Entry 8EAS (electron microscopy, 2.60 A resolution); this record covers chains c and g of the 18 polymer chains in the assembly.

[Chain c]
Name: V-type proton ATPase subunit c''
Organism: Saccharomyces cerevisiae
UniProtKB: P23968 (VATO_YEAST); numbering as in UniProt (aligned over 1-213)
Sequence (213 residues; numbered 1 to 213; the number before each row is that of its first residue):
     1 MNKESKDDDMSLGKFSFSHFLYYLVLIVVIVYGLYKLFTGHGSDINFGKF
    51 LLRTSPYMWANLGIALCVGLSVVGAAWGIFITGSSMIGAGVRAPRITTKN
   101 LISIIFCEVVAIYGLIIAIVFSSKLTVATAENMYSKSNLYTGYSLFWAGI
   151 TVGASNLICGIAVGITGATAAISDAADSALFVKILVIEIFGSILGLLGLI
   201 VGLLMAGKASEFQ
Unresolved in the structure: 1-15
Curated features (UniProtKB/Swiss-Prot):
  - site: Glu108 (Essential for proton translocation)
  - mutagenesis: Glu108 (E108D: Partial inactivation; E108L/Q/V: Inactivation)

[Chain g]
Name: V-type proton ATPase subunit c
Organism: Saccharomyces cerevisiae
UniProtKB: P25515 (VATL1_YEAST); residues 1-160 here = UniProt positions 1-160
Sequence (160 residues; row label = number of the first residue in the row):
     1 MTELCPVYAPFFGAIGCASAIIFTSLGAAYGTAKSGVGICATCVLRPDLL
    51 FKNIVPVIMAGIIAIYGLVVSVLVCYSLGQKQALYTGFIQLGAGLSVGLS
   101 GLAAGFAIGIVGDAGVRGSSQQPRLFVGMILILIFAEVLGLYGLIVALLL
   151 NSRATQDVVC
Unresolved in the structure: 1, 160
Curated features (UniProtKB/Swiss-Prot):
  - site: Glu137 (Essential for proton translocation)
  - mutagenesis: Glu137 (E137D: Partial inactivation; E137Q/V/K: Inactivation)
What the authors report for this chain:
  - conformationally variable residues (domain motion): Glu137

[How chain c and chain g interact]
Pairs across the interface (79; chain c residue first):
  Ser55(c) - Leu84(g)
  Ser55(c) - Phe88(g)
  Tyr57(c) - Tyr85(g)  hydrophobic
  Tyr57(c) - Phe88(g)
  Met58(c) - Phe88(g)  hydrophobic
  Asn61(c) - Phe88(g)
  Asn61(c) - Ile89(g)
  Asn61(c) - Leu150(g)
  Ala65(c) - Gly92(g)
  Ala65(c) - Leu95(g)  hydrophobic
  Ala65(c) - Ser96(g)
  Val68(c) - Ser96(g)
  Val68(c) - Val146(g)  hydrophobic
  Gly69(c) - Leu99(g)
  Gly69(c) - Ser100(g)
  Leu70(c) - Leu99(g)
  Val72(c) - Ser100(g)
  Val72(c) - Ala103(g)
  Val72(c) - Leu139(g)  hydrophobic
  Val73(c) - Leu99(g)  hydrophobic
  Val73(c) - Ala103(g)  hydrophobic
  Ala75(c) - Leu139(g)  hydrophobic
  Ala76(c) - Ala103(g)
  Ala76(c) - Ala107(g)
  Ala76(c) - Leu139(g)
  Ile79(c) - Val111(g)
  Ile79(c) - Ile132(g)  hydrophobic
  Ile79(c) - Leu139(g)  hydrophobic
  Phe80(c) - Ala107(g)  hydrophobic
  Phe80(c) - Ile110(g)  hydrophobic
  Phe80(c) - Val111(g)  hydrophobic
  Gly83(c) - Ile132(g)
  Ser84(c) - Ala114(g)
  Met86(c) - Ile132(g)  hydrophobic
  Ile87(c) - Val111(g)
  Ile87(c) - Ala114(g)
  Ile87(c) - Gly115(g)
  Ile87(c) - Gly118(g)
  Ile87(c) - Leu125(g)
  Gly90(c) - Gln122(g)
  Gly90(c) - Leu125(g)
  Val91(c) - Gly118(g)
  Val91(c) - Gln121(g)
  Val91(c) - Gln122(g)
  Val91(c) - Leu125(g)
  Pro94(c) - Gln122(g)
  Pro94(c) - Arg124(g)
  Arg95(c) - Arg124(g)
  Thr97(c) - Leu125(g)
  Thr97(c) - Gly128(g)
  Leu101(c) - Leu131(g)  hydrophobic
  Ile104(c) - Ile132(g)  hydrophobic
  Ile104(c) - Phe135(g)  hydrophobic
  Ile105(c) - Phe135(g)  hydrophobic
  Glu108(c) - Phe135(g)
  Glu108(c) - Val138(g)
  Glu108(c) - Leu139(g)
  Glu108(c) - Tyr142(g)
  Ala111(c) - Leu139(g)  hydrophobic
  Ala111(c) - Tyr142(g)  hydrophobic
  Ile112(c) - Tyr142(g)
  Leu115(c) - Tyr142(g)  hydrophobic
  Leu115(c) - Val146(g)  hydrophobic
  Ala118(c) - Val146(g)  hydrophobic
  Ile119(c) - Leu149(g)  hydrophobic
  Ser122(c) - Leu149(g)
  Ser122(c) - Arg153(g)  hydrogen bond (backbone-side chain)
  Ser123(c) - Arg153(g)
  Leu125(c) - Tyr85(g)  hydrogen bond (backbone-side chain)
  Leu125(c) - Ile89(g)  hydrophobic
  Leu125(c) - Leu150(g)  hydrophobic
  Leu125(c) - Arg153(g)
  Leu125(c) - Gln156(g)
  Thr126(c) - Tyr85(g)
  Val127(c) - Tyr85(g)  hydrophobic
  Val127(c) - Gln156(g)
  Val127(c) - Asp157(g)
  Ala130(c) - Glu3(g)
  Ala130(c) - Leu4(g)  hydrophobic
Other interface residues (no listed pair), chain c (42 interface residues in all): Leu62, Ile64, Ala128, Met133
Other interface residues (no listed pair), chain g (41 interface residues in all): Ala104, Met129, Ala136, Gly143, Ile145, Val158

[In short]
42 residues of chain c and 41 residues of chain g are in contact; the contacts include 2 hydrogen bonds. Polar
contacts include Ser122(c)-Arg153(g) and Leu125(c)-Tyr85(g). Curated annotation (UniProt) lists one
mutagenesis site on chain c; one mutagenesis site on chain g. The paper reports conformational variability at
Glu137(g).
Chain c is V-type proton ATPase subunit c'' and chain g is V-type proton ATPase subunit c, both from
Saccharomyces cerevisiae; the structure, Yeast VO in complex with Vma12-22p, was determined by electron
microscopy, deposited together with 8EAT and 8EAV.
